Entry 6RER (electron microscopy, 2.90 A resolution); this record covers chains S and X of the 20 polymer chains in the assembly.

== Chain S ==
Protein: ATP synthase gamma chain, mitochondrial
From: Polytomella sp. Pringsheim 198.80
UniProt: Q4LDE7 (Q4LDE7_9CHLO); residues 1-317 here = UniProt positions 1-317
Amino-acid sequence (317 residues; each row starts with the number of its first residue):
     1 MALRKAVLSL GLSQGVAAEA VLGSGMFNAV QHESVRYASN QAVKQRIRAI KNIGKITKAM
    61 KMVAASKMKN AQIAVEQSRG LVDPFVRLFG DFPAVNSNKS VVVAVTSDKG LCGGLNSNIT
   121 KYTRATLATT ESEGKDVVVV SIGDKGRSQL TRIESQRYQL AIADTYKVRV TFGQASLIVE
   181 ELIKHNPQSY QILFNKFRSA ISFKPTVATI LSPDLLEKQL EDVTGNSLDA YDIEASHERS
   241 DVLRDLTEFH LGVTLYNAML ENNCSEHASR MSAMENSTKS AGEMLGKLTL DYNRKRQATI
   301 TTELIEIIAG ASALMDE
Not modelled in the structure: 1-38, 316-317

== Chain X ==
Protein: ATP synthase subunit beta
From: Polytomella sp. Pringsheim 198.80
Notes: EC 7.1.2.2
UniProt: A0ZW41 (A0ZW41_9CHLO); residue numbers follow UniProt; this construct covers 1-574
Amino-acid sequence (574 residues; each row starts with the number of its first residue):
     1 MALRYAAGLA KNVVQRQGAS LNIARAFAAE PAPAIDAGYV SQVIGPVVDV RFDGELPSIL
    61 SSLEVEGHSV RLVLEVAQHM GDNTVRCIAM DSTDGLVRGQ KVVDTGSPIK VPVGRGTLGR
   121 IMNVIGEPVD EQGPIDAADI WSIHREAPEF TEQSTEQEIL VTGIKVVDLL APYQRGGKIG
   181 LFGGAGVGKT VLIMELINNV AKAHGGFSVF AGVGERTREG NDLYREMIES GVIKLGAERG
   241 NSKCTLVYGQ MNEPPGARAR VALTGLTVAE YFRDIEGQDV LLFVDNIFRF TQANSEVSAL
   301 LGRIPSAVGY QPTLATDLGG LQERITTTTK GSITSVQAVY VPADDLTDPA PATTFAHLDA
   361 TTVLSRSIAE LGIYPAVDPL DSTSRMLNPN VIGAEHYNVA RGVQKVLQDY KNLQDIIAIL
   421 GMDELSEEDK LTVARARKIQ RFLSQPFQVA EVFTGTPGKY VDLADTISGF QGVLTGKYDD
   481 LPEMAFYMVG DIKEVKEKAD KMAKDIASRK EADNKKVSEE LKDIPSLDKL VSEIKEVVIE
   541 EDDGLEEDFK AEALSSETVV LNEEGKSVPL PKKN
Not modelled in the structure: 1-35
Construct notes: conflict A350 (Gly in A0ZW41), L387 (Arg in A0ZW41)
Bound ions: Mg2+: T190 (together with ADP)
Ligand contacts:
  - ADP (adenosine-5'-diphosphate): G184, A185, G186, V187, G188, K189, T190, V191, R216, Y374, P375, F447, A450, F453, T454
  - ATP (adenosine-5'-triphosphate): S384, R385, L387, N388, Y397, R401

== Interface between chain S and chain X ==
Pairs across the interface (14; chain S residue first):
  N52(S) with D415(X)
  I56(S) with D415(X); I416(X), hydrophobic; I419(X), hydrophobic
  M60(S) with L420(X), hydrophobic
  E303(S) with V308(X)
  I307(S) with P305(X); S306(X)
  G310(S) with P305(X)
  A311(S) with I304(X), hydrophobic
  L314(S) with A299(X); G302(X); R303(X); I304(X), hydrophobic
Interface residues without a listed pair, chain S (11 interface residues in all): I53, E306, M315

== Summary ==
The chain S/chain X interface involves 11 residues from each chain. Bound to chain X: ATP and ADP.
Here chain S is ATP synthase gamma chain, mitochondrial and chain X is ATP synthase subunit beta, both from
Polytomella sp. Pringsheim 198.80. Entry 6RER (Cryo-EM structure of Polytomella F-ATP synthase, Rotary
substate 3B, focussed refinement of F1 head and rotor) was determined by electron microscopy (same publication
as 6RD4, 6RD5, 6RD6, 6RD7, 6RD8, 6RD9 and 46 further entries).
